5U6J - chains H and L; structure by X-ray diffraction, 2.30 A resolution.

== Chain H ==
Molecule: Coagulation factor VII Heavy Chain
From: Homo sapiens
Notes: EC 3.4.21.21
UniProtKB: P08709 (FA7_HUMAN); the construct lacks a stretch of the UniProt sequence and is renumbered around it, so the offset changes along the chain: 16-35 = UniProt 213-232; 37-60 = UniProt 233-256; 61-129 = UniProt 261-329; 134-147 = UniProt 337-350; 5 more segments
Chain sequence (254 residues; each row starts with the number of its first residue; note: 11 numbers in that range are skipped by the numbering (no residue carries them; nothing is unmodelled there); a row labelled like 60A-60D holds insertion residues (60A, then the next letters in order)):
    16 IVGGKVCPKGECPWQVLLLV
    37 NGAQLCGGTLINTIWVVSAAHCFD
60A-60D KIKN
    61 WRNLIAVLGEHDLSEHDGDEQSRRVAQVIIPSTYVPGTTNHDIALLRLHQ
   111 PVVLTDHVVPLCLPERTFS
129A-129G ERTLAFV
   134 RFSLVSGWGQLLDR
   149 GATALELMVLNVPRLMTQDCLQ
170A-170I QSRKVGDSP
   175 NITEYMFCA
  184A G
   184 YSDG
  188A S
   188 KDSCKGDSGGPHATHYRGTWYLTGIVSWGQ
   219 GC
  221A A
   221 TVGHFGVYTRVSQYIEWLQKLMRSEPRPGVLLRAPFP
Disordered / not traced: 170D-170F
Swiss-Prot annotation at these positions:
  - active site (Charge relay system): His57, Asp102, Ser195
  - binding site (substrate): Asp189
  - glycosylation: Asn175 (N-linked (GlcNAc...) asparagine)
Disulfide bonds: Cys22-Cys27, Cys42-Cys58, Cys168-Cys182, Cys191-Cys220
Bound ions: Ca2+: Glu70, Asp72, Glu75, Glu80
Small-molecule neighbours: 82J (3-{[(2R)-17-ethyl-4-methyl-3,12-dioxo-7-[(propan-2-yl)sulfonyl]-13-oxa-4,11-diazatricyclo[14.2.2.1~6,10~]henicosa-1(18),6(21),7,9,16,19-hexaen-2-yl]amino}benzamide): Leu41, Cys42, His57, Cys58, Asp60, Lys60A, Gly97, Thr98, Thr99, Asp102, Asp189, Ser190, Cys191, Lys192, Ser195, Val213, Ser214, Trp215, Gly216, Gln217, Gly219, Cys220, Ala221A

== Chain L ==
Molecule: Coagulation factor VII Light Chain
From: Homo sapiens
Notes: EC 3.4.21.21
UniProtKB: P08709 (FA7_HUMAN); residues 90-144 here correspond to UniProt positions 150-204 (UniProt number = residue number + 60)
Chain sequence (55 residues; numbered 90 to 144; the number before each row is that of its first residue):
    90 ICVNENGGCEQYCSDHTGTKRSCRCHEGYSLLADGVSCTPTVEYPCGKIP
   140 ILEKR
Disulfide bonds: Cys91-Cys102, Cys98-Cys112, Cys114-Cys127

== Chain H / chain L interface ==
Cross-chain cystine bridges: Cys122(H)-Cys135(L)
Residue-residue contacts (45; chain H residue first):
  Lys24(H) with Ile140(L)
  Gly25(H) with Ile138(L)
  Glu26(H) with Ile138(L); Ile140(L); Leu141(L)
  Trp29(H) with Gly136(L); Lys137(L); Ile138(L), hydrophobic
  Leu114(H) with Tyr133(L)
  Thr115(H) with Tyr133(L)
  Asp116(H) with Tyr133(L), hydrogen bond; Pro139(L)
  Val119(H) with Tyr133(L), hydrophobic; Pro134(L); Lys137(L); Pro139(L)
  Pro120(H) with Cys135(L); Gly136(L), hydrogen bond (backbone-backbone)
  Cys122(H) with Cys135(L), disulfide; Gly136(L), hydrogen bond (side chain-backbone)
  Leu123(H) with Tyr101(L), hydrogen bond (backbone-side chain); His115(L)
  Pro124(H) with Tyr101(L)
  Glu125(H) with Tyr101(L); Arg113(L), salt bridge
  Phe128(H) with Asn95(L); Gln100(L); Tyr101(L), hydrophobic
  Arg129B(H) with Cys91(L); Val92(L)
  Thr129C(H) with Asn95(L), hydrogen bond
  Tyr203(H) with Asn95(L); Glu99(L)
  Arg204(H) with Glu94(L), hydrogen bond (side chain-backbone); Gly97(L), hydrogen bond (side chain-backbone); Cys98(L), hydrogen bond (side chain-backbone); Glu99(L)
  Gly205(H) with Lys137(L), hydrogen bond (backbone-side chain)
  Thr206(H) with Tyr118(L); Cys135(L); Gly136(L); Lys137(L), hydrogen bond
  Trp207(H) with Gly136(L), hydrogen bond (backbone-backbone); Ile138(L)
  Tyr208(H) with Gln100(L)
Also at the interface, not in a pair above, chain H (26 interface residues in all): Pro28, Ile47, Leu121, Thr127
Also at the interface, not in a pair above, chain L (24 interface residues in all): Cys102, Asp104, Arg144

== Overview ==
Chain H and chain L form an interface of 26 and 24 residues respectively, with 1 disulfide bond, 11 hydrogen
bonds and 1 salt bridge. Polar contacts include Glu125(H)-Arg113(L), Asp116(H)-Tyr133(L) and
Cys122(H)-Gly136(L). Ligands of chain H: compound 82J.
Here chain H is Coagulation factor VII Heavy Chain and chain L is Coagulation factor VII Light Chain, both
from Homo sapiens. Entry 5U6J (Factor VIIa in complex with the inhibitor
3-{[(2R)-17-ethyl-4-methyl-3,12-dioxo-7-[(propan-2-yl)sulfonyl]-13-oxa-4,11-diazatricyclo[14.2.2.1~6,10~]henicosa-1(18),6(21),7,9,16,19-hexaen-2-yl]amino}benzamide)
was determined by X-ray diffraction.
